PDB entry 6CP0 | X-ray diffraction, 3.01 A resolution | chains A and B

# Chain A
Molecule: SdcA
Source organism: Legionella pneumophila
UniProt: Q6RCR3 (Q6RCR3_LEGPN); residue numbers follow UniProt; this construct covers 1-538
Sequence (538 residues; numbered 1 to 538; the number before each row is that of its first residue):
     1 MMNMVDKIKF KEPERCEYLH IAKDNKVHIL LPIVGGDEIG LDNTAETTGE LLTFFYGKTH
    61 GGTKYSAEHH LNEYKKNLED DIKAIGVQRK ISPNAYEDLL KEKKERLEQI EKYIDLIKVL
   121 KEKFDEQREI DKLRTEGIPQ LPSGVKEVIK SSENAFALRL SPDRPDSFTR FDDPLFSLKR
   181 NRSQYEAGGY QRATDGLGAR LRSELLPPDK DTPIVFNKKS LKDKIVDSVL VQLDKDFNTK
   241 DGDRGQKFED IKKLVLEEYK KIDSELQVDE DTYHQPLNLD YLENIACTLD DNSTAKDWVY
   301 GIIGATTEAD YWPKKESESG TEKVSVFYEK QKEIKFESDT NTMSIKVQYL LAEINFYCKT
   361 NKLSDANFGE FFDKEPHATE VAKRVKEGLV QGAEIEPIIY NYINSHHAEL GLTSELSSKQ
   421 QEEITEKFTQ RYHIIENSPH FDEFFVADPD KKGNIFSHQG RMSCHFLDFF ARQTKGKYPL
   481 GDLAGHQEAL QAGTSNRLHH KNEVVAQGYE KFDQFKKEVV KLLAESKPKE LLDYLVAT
Unresolved in the structure: 1-5, 316-322, 524-538
Sequence notes: engineered mutation Ala45 (Cys in Q6RCR3)
What the authors report for this chain:
  - mutagenesis - A286Y: decreased catalytic activity with Ubiquitin-conjugating enzyme E2 D3 (chain B)

# Chain B
Molecule: Ubiquitin-conjugating enzyme E2 D3
Source organism: Homo sapiens
Notes: EC 2.3.2.23, 2.3.2.24
UniProt: P61077 (UB2D3_HUMAN); numbering as in UniProt (aligned over 1-147)
Sequence (149 residues; row label = number of the first residue in the row; numbers below 1 keep their minus sign (Leu-1 is residue -1)):
    -1 LAMALKRINK ELSDLARDPP AQCSAGPVGD DMFHWQATIM GPNDSPYQGG VFFLTIHFPT
    59 DYPFKPPKVA FTTRIYHPNI NSNGSISLDI LRSQWSPALT ISKVLLSICS LLCDPNPDDP
   119 LVPEIARIYK TDRDKYNRIS REWTQKYAM
Sequence notes: expression tag (-1 to 0); engineered mutation Ser85 (Cys in P61077)
Swiss-Prot annotation at these positions:
  - mutagenesis: Asn77 (N77S: Activity is restricted HECT-type and not RING-containing E3 ubiquitin-protein ligases. Exhibits ubiquitin transfer with ARIH1 and PRKN), Asp87 (D87E/P: Has intermediate lysine reactivity; D87K: Abolishes affect lysine reactivity; D87N: Does not affect lysine reactivity), Asp117 (D117H: Strongly impairs lysine reactivity but retains some ability to transfer ubiquitin to BRCA1)
What the authors report for this chain:
  - mutagenesis - F62A: decreased catalytic activity with SdcA (chain A)

# Chain A / chain B interface
Residue-residue contacts (21; chain A residue first):
  Asp271(A) - Phe62(B)
  Tyr273(A) - Phe62(B)  hydrogen bond (side chain-backbone)
  Tyr273(A) - Trp93(B)
  Tyr273(A) - Ser94(B)
  Tyr273(A) - Pro95(B)
  Tyr281(A) - Pro95(B)
  Ile285(A) - Arg5(B)  hydrogen bond (backbone-side chain)
  Ala286(A) - Arg5(B)  hydrogen bond (backbone-side chain)
  Ala286(A) - Pro61(B)
  Ala286(A) - Phe62(B)  hydrophobic
  Cys287(A) - Lys4(B)
  Cys287(A) - Arg5(B)
  Cys287(A) - Lys8(B)
  Thr288(A) - Met1(B)
  Thr288(A) - Lys4(B)
  Asp290(A) - Lys4(B)  salt bridge
  Tyr300(A) - Met1(B)  hydrophobic
  Gly301(A) - Met1(B)
  Ala305(A) - Phe62(B)  hydrophobic
  Glu308(A) - Lys63(B)  salt bridge
  Ala309(A) - Asp59(B)
Also at the interface, not in a pair above, chain A (19 interface residues in all): Thr272, Leu289, Asn292, Ser293, Asp297, Gly304
Also at the interface, not in a pair above, chain B (12 interface residues in all): Ala96
The authors on this interface:
  - specific contacts: Tyr273(A)-Phe62(B) (hydrophobic contact), Ala286(A)-Phe62(B) (hydrophobic contact), Ala286(A)-Arg5(B) (backbone contact)
  - interface residues, chain B: Lys4(B), Phe62(B), Lys63(B)

# Overview
19 residues of chain A face 12 of chain B across their interface, with 3 hydrogen bonds and 2 salt bridges.
Among the polar pairs are Asp290(A)-Lys4(B), Glu308(A)-Lys63(B) and Tyr273(A)-Phe62(B). The paper describes
hydrophobic contacts between Tyr273(A) and Phe62(B) and Ala286(A) and Phe62(B); a backbone contact between
Ala286(A) and Arg5(B). From the paper: A286Y of chain A reduces catalytic activity with Ubiquitin-conjugating
enzyme E2 D3 (chain B); interface residues Lys4(B), Phe62(B) and Lys63(B).
Chain A is SdcA (Legionella pneumophila) and chain B is Ubiquitin-conjugating enzyme E2 D3 (Homo sapiens); the
structure, SdcA in complex with the E2, UbcH5C, was determined by X-ray diffraction.
